Entry 6VX6 (electron microscopy, 3.00 A resolution); this record covers chains E and B of the 5 polymer chains in the assembly.

Chain E (and B):
Protein: Bestrophin
From: Bos taurus
Notes: chain B of this document is another copy of the same molecule, construct and numbering; everything in this record applies to it too
UniProt: E1BF86 (E1BF86_BOVIN); residue numbers follow UniProt; this construct covers 1-410
Amino-acid sequence (410 residues; row label = number of the first residue in the row):
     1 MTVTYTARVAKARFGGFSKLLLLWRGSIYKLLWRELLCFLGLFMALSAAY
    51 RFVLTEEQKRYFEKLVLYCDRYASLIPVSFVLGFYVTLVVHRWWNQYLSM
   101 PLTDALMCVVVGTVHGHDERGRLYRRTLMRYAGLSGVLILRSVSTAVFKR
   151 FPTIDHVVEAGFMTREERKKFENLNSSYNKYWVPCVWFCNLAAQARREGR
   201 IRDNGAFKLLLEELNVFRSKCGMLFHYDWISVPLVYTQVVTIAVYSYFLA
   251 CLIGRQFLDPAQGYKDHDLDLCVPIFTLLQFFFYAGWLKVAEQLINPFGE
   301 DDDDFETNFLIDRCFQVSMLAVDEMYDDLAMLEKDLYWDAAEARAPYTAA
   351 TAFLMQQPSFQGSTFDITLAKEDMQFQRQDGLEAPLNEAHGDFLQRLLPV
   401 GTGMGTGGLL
Unresolved in the structure: 1, 368-410
UniProt features mapped onto this chain:
  - binding site (Ca(2+)): Ala10, Gln293, Asn296, Asp301, Asp304
  - mutagenesis: His91 (H91A: Does not affect subcellular location at the cell membrane. Decreases ion selectivity), Lys265 (K265A: Does not affect subcellular location at the cell membrane. Decreases ion selectivity)
Bound ions: Ca2+ site 1: Ala10 (shared with 4 residues of chain A); Ca2+ site 2: Gln293, Asn296, Asp301, Asp304 (shared with 1 residue of chain D)
Reported in the primary citation:
  - mutagenesis - H91A, K265A: unchanged expression

How chain E and chain B interact:
Contacting residue pairs - 24 pairs, chain E then chain B:
  Ala341(E) - Asn175(B)
  Arg344(E) - Tyr178(B)
  Ser359(E) - Ser177(B)
  Ser359(E) - Tyr178(B)
  Phe360(E) - Phe225(B)
  Phe360(E) - Asp228(B)
  Phe360(E) - Trp229(B)
  Gln361(E) - Ser142(B)
  Gln361(E) - Ser177(B)  hydrogen bond (side chain-backbone)
  Gln361(E) - Asn179(B)
  Gln361(E) - Phe225(B)
  Gly362(E) - Ser142(B)
  Gly362(E) - Asp228(B)
  Ser363(E) - Ser142(B)  hydrogen bond (backbone-backbone)
  Ser363(E) - Val143(B)  hydrogen bond (side chain-backbone)
  Ser363(E) - Asp228(B)  hydrogen bond (backbone-side chain)
  Thr364(E) - Arg141(B)  hydrogen bond (side chain-backbone)
  Thr364(E) - Ser142(B)  hydrogen bond (backbone-backbone)
  Thr364(E) - Ser144(B)
  Thr364(E) - Thr145(B)
  Thr364(E) - Phe148(B)
  Phe365(E) - Arg141(B)
  Phe365(E) - Ser142(B)
  Phe365(E) - Phe148(B)  hydrophobic

In short:
The interface between chain E and chain B involves 9 residues on one side and 13 on the other; the contacts
include 6 hydrogen bonds. Polar pairs include Gln361(E)-Ser177(B), Ser363(E)-Val143(B) and
Ser363(E)-Asp228(B). The paper reports that H91A and K265A of chain E leave expression unchanged.
Both chains are Bestrophin (Bos taurus). Entry 6VX6 (bestrophin-2 Ca2+-bound state (250 nM Ca2+)) was
determined by electron microscopy together with 6VX5, 6VX7, 6VX8 and 6VX9 from the same study.
